6DBW - chains B and F of the 6 polymer chains in the assembly; structure by electron microscopy, 4.70 A resolution (low resolution: residue-level contacts below are approximate; hydrogen-bond / salt-bridge calls are withheld).

[Chain B]
Name: Recombination activating gene 2
Organism: Danio rerio
UniProtKB: Q1RLW7 (Q1RLW7_DANRE); residue numbers follow UniProt; this construct covers 1-530
Amino-acid sequence (533 residues; numbered -2 to 530; the number before each row is that of its first residue; numbers below 1 keep their minus sign (Gly-2 is residue -2)):
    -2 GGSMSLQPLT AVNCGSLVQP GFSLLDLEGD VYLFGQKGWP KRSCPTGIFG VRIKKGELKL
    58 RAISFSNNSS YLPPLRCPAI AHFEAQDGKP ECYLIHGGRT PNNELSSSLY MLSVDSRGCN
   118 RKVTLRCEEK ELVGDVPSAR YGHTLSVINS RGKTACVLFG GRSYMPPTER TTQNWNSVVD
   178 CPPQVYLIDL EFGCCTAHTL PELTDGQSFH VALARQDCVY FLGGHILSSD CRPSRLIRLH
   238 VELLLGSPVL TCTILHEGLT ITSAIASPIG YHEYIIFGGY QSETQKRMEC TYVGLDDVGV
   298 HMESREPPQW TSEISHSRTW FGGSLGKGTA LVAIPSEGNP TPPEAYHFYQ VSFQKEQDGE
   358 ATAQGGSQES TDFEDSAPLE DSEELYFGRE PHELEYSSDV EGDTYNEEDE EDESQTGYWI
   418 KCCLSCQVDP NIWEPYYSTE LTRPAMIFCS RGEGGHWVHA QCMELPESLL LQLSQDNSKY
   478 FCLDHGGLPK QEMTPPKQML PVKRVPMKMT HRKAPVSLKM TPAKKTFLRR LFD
Unresolved in the structure: -2 to 0, 352-530
Differences from the reference sequence: expression tag (-2 to 0)

[Chain F]
Molecule: Reverse strand of 12-RSS substrate DNA
Sequence (50 nucleotides; numbered 1 to 50; the number before each row is that of its first residue):
     1 CTGCAGGGTT TTTGTTCCAG TCTGTAGCAC TGTGTAAGAC AGGCCAGATC

[Interface between chain B and chain F]
Pairs across the interface (8):
  Lys38(B) with DG38(F); DA39(F)
  Arg39(B) with DA39(F); DC40(F)
  Ser40(B) with DA39(F)
  Cys116(B) with DC50(F)
  Arg118(B) with DA48(F); DT49(F)
Also at the interface, not in a pair above, chain B (6 interface residues in all): Asn117
Also at the interface, not in a pair above, chain F (8 interface residues in all): DA37, DG47

[Summary]
6 residues of chain B face 8 of chain F across their interface.
Here chain B is Recombination activating gene 2 (Danio rerio) and chain F is Reverse strand of 12-RSS
substrate DNA. Entry 6DBW (Cryo-EM structure of RAG in complex with 12-RSS substrate DNA) was determined by
electron microscopy, deposited together with 6DBI, 6DBJ, 6DBL, 6DBO, 6DBQ, 6DBR and 4 further entries.
